Entry 3EH9 (X-ray diffraction, 1.70 A resolution); this record covers chain A.

== Chain A ==
Name: Death-associated protein kinase 1
From: Homo sapiens
Notes: EC 2.7.11.1; fragment: Protein kinase domain
Reference sequence: P53355 (DAPK1_HUMAN); residues 2-285 here = UniProt positions 2-285
Chain sequence (294 residues; each row starts with the number of its first residue):
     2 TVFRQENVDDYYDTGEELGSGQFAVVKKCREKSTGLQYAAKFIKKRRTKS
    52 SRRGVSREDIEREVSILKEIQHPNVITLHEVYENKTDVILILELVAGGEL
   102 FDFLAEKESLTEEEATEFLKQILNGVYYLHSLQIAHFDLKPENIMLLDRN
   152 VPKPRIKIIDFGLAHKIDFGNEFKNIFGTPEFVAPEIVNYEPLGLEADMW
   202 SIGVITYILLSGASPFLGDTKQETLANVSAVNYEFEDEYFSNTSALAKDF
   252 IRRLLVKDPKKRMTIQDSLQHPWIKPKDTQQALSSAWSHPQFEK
Not modelled in the structure: 53, 109, 278-290, 295
Sequence notes: expression tag (286-295)
Residues lining bound ligands: ADP (adenosine-5'-diphosphate): Leu-19, Gly-20, Ser-21, Gly-22, Gln-23, Ala-25, Val-27, Ala-40, Lys-42, Ile-77, Leu-93, Glu-94, Leu-95, Val-96, Glu-100, Asp-139, Lys-141, Glu-143, Asn-144, Met-146, Ile-160, Asp-161
UniProt features mapped onto this chain:
  - active site: Asp-139 (Proton acceptor)
  - binding site (ATP): Leu-19 to Val-27, Lys-42, Glu-94 to Val-96, Glu-100, Asp-161
  - mutagenesis: Lys-42 (K42A: Loss of activity, apoptotic function and of autophosphorylation)

== Overview ==
Chain A binds ADP. Curated annotation (UniProt) lists active-site residue Asp-139, 15 ATP-binding residues and
one mutagenesis site.
Chain A is Death-associated protein kinase 1 (Homo sapiens); the structure, Crystal structure of death
associated protein kinase complexed with ADP, was determined by X-ray diffraction (same publication as 3EHA,
3F5G and 3F5U).
